9R2E - chains L and P of the 6 polymer chains in the assembly; structure by X-ray diffraction, 2.54 A resolution.

== Chain L ==
Name: ARGX-121 Fab fragment light chain
Source organism: Homo sapiens
Notes: antibody fragment or engineered binder
Chain sequence (235 residues; numbered -18 to 216; the number before each row is that of its first residue; numbers below 1 keep their minus sign (Met-18 is residue -18)):
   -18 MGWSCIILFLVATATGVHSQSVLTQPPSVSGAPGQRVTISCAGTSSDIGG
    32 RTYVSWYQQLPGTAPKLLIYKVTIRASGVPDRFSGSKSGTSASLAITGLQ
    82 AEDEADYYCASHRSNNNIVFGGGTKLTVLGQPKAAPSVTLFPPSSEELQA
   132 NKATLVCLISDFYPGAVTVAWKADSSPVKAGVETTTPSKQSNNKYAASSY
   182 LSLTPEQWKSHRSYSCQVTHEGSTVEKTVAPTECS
Unresolved in the structure: -18 to 1, 216
Cystine bridges: Cys22-Cys90, Cys138-Cys197
Metal / ion sites: Mg2+ near His192 (its only coordinating residue here)

== Chain P ==
Name: Isoform 1 of Immunoglobulin heavy constant alpha 1
Source organism: Homo sapiens
Reference sequence: P01876 (IGHA1_HUMAN), isoform P01876-1; residues 242-454 here correspond to UniProt positions 123-335 (UniProt number = residue number - 119)
Chain sequence (213 residues; row label = number of the first residue in the row):
   242 CHPRLSLHRPALEDLLLGSEANLTCTLTGLRDASGVTFTWTPSSGKSAVQ
   292 GPPERDLCGCYSVSSVLPGCAEPWNHGKTFTCTAAYPESKTPLTATLSKS
   342 GNTFRPEVHLLPPPSEELALNELVTLTCLARGFSPKDVLVRWLQGSQELP
   392 REKYLTWASRQEPSQGTTTFAVTSILRVAAEDWKKGDTFSCMVGHEALPL
   442 AFTQKTIDRLAGK
Unresolved in the structure: 271-276, 296-298, 453-454
UniProt features mapped onto this chain:
  - glycosylation: Asn263 (N-linked (GlcNAc...) (complex) asparagine)
Cystine bridges: Cys266-Cys323, Cys299-Cys301, Cys369-Cys432
Metal / ion sites: Mg2+: Glu313, His317

== How chain L and chain P interact ==
Contacting residue pairs - 12 pairs, chain L then chain P:
  Gly31(L) - Lys426(P)
  Gly31(L) - Gly427(P)
  Arg32(L) - Lys426(P)
  Arg32(L) - Gly427(P)
  Arg32(L) - Asp449(P)  salt bridge
  Arg32(L) - Leu451(P)
  Thr33(L) - Lys426(P)
  Thr33(L) - Asp428(P)  hydrogen bond
  Tyr34(L) - Gly386(P)
  Tyr34(L) - Asp428(P)
  Tyr34(L) - Thr429(P)  hydrogen bond (side chain-backbone)
  Lys52(L) - Asp428(P)  salt bridge
Interface residues without a listed pair, chain L (6 interface residues in all): His93

== Overview ==
6 residues of chain L face 7 of chain P across their interface, with 2 hydrogen bonds and 2 salt bridges.
Among the polar pairs are Arg32(L)-Asp449(P), Lys52(L)-Asp428(P) and Thr33(L)-Asp428(P). Glu313(P) and
His317(P) coordinate Mg2+.
Here chain L is ARGX-121 Fab fragment light chain and chain P is Isoform 1 of Immunoglobulin heavy constant
alpha 1, both from Homo sapiens. Entry 9R2E (Structure of ARGX-121 Fab fragment in complex with the Fc
fragment of IgA1) was determined by X-ray diffraction.
